PDB entry 8HPT | electron microscopy, 3.39 A resolution | chains A and D of the 6 polymer chains in the assembly

[Chain A]
Molecule: C5a anaphylatoxin chemotactic receptor 1
Source organism: Mus musculus
UniProtKB: P30993 (C5AR1_MOUSE); residue numbers follow UniProt; this construct covers 2-351
Sequence (407 residues; numbered -55 to 351; the number before each row is that of its first residue; numbers below 1 keep their minus sign (Met-55 is residue -55)):
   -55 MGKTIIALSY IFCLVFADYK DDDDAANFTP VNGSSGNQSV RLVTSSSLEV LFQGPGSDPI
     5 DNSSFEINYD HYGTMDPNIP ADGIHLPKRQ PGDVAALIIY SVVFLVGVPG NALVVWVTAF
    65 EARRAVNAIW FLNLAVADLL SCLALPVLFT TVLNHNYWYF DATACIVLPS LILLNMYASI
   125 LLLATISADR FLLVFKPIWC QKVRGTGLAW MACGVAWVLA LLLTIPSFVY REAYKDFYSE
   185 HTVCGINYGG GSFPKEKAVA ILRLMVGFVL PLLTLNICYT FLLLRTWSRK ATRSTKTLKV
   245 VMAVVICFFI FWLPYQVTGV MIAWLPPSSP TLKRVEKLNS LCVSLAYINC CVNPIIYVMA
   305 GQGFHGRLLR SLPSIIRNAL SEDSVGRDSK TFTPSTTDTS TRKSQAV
Disordered / not traced: -55 to 35, 66-68, 179-200, 316-351
Construct notes: initiating methionine (-55); expression tag (-54 to 1)
From the paper describing this entry:
  - specificity-determining residues: Tyr178

[Chain D]
Molecule: Mea-lys-pro-zal-alc-dar
Sequence (6 residues; numbered 401 to 406; the number before each row is that of its first residue):
   401 FKPXAR
Modified residues: Phe401 (N-methylphenylalanine; MEA); ZAL (3-cyclohexyl-D-alanine) at position 404; Ala405 (2-amino-3-cyclohexyl-propionic acid; ALC); Arg406 (D-arginine; DAR)

[Interface between chain A and chain D]
Pairs across the interface (16; chain A residue first):
  Leu92(A) with ZAL_404(D); Ala405(D)
  Ile116(A) with Ala405(D)
  Leu117(A) with Ala405(D)
  Tyr174(A) with Phe401(D)
  Arg175(A) with Phe401(D); ZAL_404(D), hydrogen bond (side chain-backbone); Ala405(D)
  Tyr178(A) with ZAL_404(D)
  Arg207(A) with Arg406(D)
  Tyr259(A) with Ala405(D); Arg406(D)
  Thr262(A) with Arg406(D)
  Gly263(A) with Arg406(D)
  Asn283(A) with Arg406(D)
  Val287(A) with Ala405(D)
Also at the interface, not in a pair above, chain A (18 interface residues in all): Thr95, Pro113, Ser171, Glu176, Ile266, Glu280
Also at the interface, not in a pair above, chain D (6 interface residues in all): Lys402, Pro403
The authors on this interface:
  - interface residues, chain A: Tyr178(A)

[In short]
18 residues of chain A and 6 residues of chain D are in contact; the contacts include 1 hydrogen bond. Its one
hydrogen-bonded contact is Arg175(A)-ZAL_404(D). From the paper: the interface residue Tyr178(A); the
specificity determinant Tyr178(A).
Here chain A is C5a anaphylatoxin chemotactic receptor 1 (Mus musculus) and chain D is
Mea-lys-pro-zal-alc-dar. Entry 8HPT (Structure of C5a-pep bound mouse C5aR1 in complex with Go) was determined
by electron microscopy together with 8HQC, 8I95, 8I97, 8I9A, 8I9L, 8I9S and 3 further entries from the same
study.
